9EBN - chains A and R of the 5 polymer chains in the assembly; structure by electron microscopy, 3.44 A resolution.

[Chain A]
Protein: Guanine nucleotide-binding protein G(s) subunit alpha isoforms short
From: Homo sapiens
Reference sequence: P63092 (GNAS2_HUMAN); residue numbers follow UniProt; this construct covers 1-394
Amino-acid sequence (394 residues; each row starts with the number of its first residue):
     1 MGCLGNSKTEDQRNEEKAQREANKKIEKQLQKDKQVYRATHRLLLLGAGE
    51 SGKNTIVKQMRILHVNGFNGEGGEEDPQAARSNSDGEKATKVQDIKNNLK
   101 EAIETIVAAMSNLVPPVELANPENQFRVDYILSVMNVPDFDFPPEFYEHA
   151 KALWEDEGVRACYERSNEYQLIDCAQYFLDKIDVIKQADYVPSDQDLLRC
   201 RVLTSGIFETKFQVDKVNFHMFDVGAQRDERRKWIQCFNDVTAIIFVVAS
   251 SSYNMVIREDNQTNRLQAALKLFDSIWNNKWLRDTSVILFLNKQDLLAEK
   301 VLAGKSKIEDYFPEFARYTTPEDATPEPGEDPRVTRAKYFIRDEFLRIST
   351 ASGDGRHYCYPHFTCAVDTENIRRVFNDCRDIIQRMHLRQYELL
Unresolved in the structure: 1-12, 65-204, 253-263
Sequence notes: engineered mutation Asn54 (Ser in P63092), Ala226 (Gly in P63092), Ala268 (Glu in P63092), Lys271 (Asn in P63092), Asp274 (Lys in P63092), Lys280 (Arg in P63092), Asp284 (Thr in P63092), Thr285 (Ile in P63092)

[Chain R]
Protein: Glucagon-like peptide 1 receptor
From: Homo sapiens
Reference sequence: P43220 (GLP1R_HUMAN); residues 24-463 here = UniProt positions 24-463
Amino-acid sequence (491 residues; row label = number of the first residue in the row; numbers below 1 keep their minus sign (Met-8 is residue -8)):
    -8 MKTIIALSYIFCLVFADYKDDDDLEVLFQGPARPQGATVSLWETVQKWRE
    42 YRRQCQRSLTEDPPPATDLFCNRTFDEYACWPDGEPGSFVNVSCPWYLPW
    92 ASSVPQGHVYRFCTAEGLWLQKDNSSLPWRDLSECEESKRGERSSPEEQL
   142 LFLYIIYTVGYALSFSALVIASAILLGFRHLHCTRNYIHLNLFASFILRA
   192 LSVFIKDAALKWMYSTAAQQHQWDGLLSYQDSLSCRLVFLLMQYCVAANY
   242 YWLLVEGVYLYTLLAFSVFSEQWIFRLYVSIGWGVPLLFVVPWGIVKYLY
   292 EDEGCWTRNSNMNYWLIIRLPILFAIGVNFLIFVRVICIVVSKLKANLMC
   342 KTDIKCRLAKSTLTLIPLLGTHEVIFAFVMDEHARGTLRFIKLFTELSFT
   392 SFQGLMVAILYCFVNNEVQLEFRKSWERWRLEHLHIQRDSSMKPLKCPTS
   442 SLSSGATAGSSMYTATCQASCSPAGLEVLFQGPHHHHHHHH
Unresolved in the structure: -8 to 137, 207-219, 339-344, 369-377, 421-482
Sequence notes: expression tag (-8 to 23, 464-482); conflict Phe260 (Leu in P43220)
Disulfides: Cys226-Cys296

[How chain A and chain R interact]
Contacting residue pairs (23; chain A residue first):
  Tyr358(A) with Asn338(R)
  Asp381(A) with Lys334(R), salt bridge
  Gln384(A) with Lys334(R), hydrogen bond
  Arg385(A) with Lys334(R); Asn338(R)
  His387(A) with Leu254(R), hydrogen bond (side chain-backbone); Leu255(R)
  Leu388(A) with Leu255(R), hydrophobic
  Gln390(A) with Arg176(R); Glu408(R), hydrogen bond
  Tyr391(A) with Arg176(R); Tyr250(R); Leu251(R), hydrophobic; Leu254(R), hydrophobic
  Glu392(A) with Val405(R); Asn406(R), hydrogen bond; Asn407(R), hydrogen bond (side chain-backbone)
  Leu393(A) with Val327(R), hydrophobic; Arg348(R); Ser352(R)
  Leu394(A) with Val331(R), hydrophobic; Lys334(R); Leu335(R), hydrophobic
Interface residues without a listed pair, chain R (20 interface residues in all): Glu247, Ile330, Leu359, Leu401

[In short]
11 residues of chain A and 20 residues of chain R are in contact; the contacts include 5 hydrogen bonds and 1
salt bridge. Among the polar pairs are Asp381(A)-Lys334(R), Gln384(A)-Lys334(R) and His387(A)-Leu254(R).
Here chain A is Guanine nucleotide-binding protein G(s) subunit alpha isoforms short and chain R is
Glucagon-like peptide 1 receptor, both from Homo sapiens. Entry 9EBN (Peptide 1 (GLP-1 (Aib16, ACPC18)) bound
to GLP-1R/Gs complex) was determined by electron microscopy (same publication as 9EBO and 9EBQ).
